PDB entry 8OE4 | electron microscopy, 3.60 A resolution | chains A and B of the 4 polymer chains in the assembly

# Chain A
Name: Interleukin-12 subunit beta
Source organism: Homo sapiens
UniProtKB: P29460 (IL12B_HUMAN); residue numbers follow UniProt; this construct covers 23-328
Chain sequence (306 residues; numbered 23 to 328; the number before each row is that of its first residue):
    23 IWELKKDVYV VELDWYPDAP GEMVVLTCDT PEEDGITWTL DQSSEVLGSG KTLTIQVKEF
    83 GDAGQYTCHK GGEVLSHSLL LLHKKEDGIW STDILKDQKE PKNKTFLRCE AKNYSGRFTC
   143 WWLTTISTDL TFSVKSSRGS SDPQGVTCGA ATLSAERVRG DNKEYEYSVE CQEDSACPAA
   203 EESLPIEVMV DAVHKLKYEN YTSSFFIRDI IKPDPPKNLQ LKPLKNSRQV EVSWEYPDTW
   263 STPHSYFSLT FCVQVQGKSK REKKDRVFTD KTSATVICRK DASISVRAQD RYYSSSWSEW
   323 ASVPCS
Disordered / not traced: 281-284
Differences from the reference sequence: conflict Asp303 (Asn in P29460)
UniProt features mapped onto this chain:
  - glycosylation: Asn135 (N-linked (GlcNAc...) asparagine), Asn222 (N-linked (GlcNAc...) asparagine), Trp319 (C-linked (Man) tryptophan)
Cystine bridges: Cys50-Cys90, Cys131-Cys142, Cys170-Cys193, Cys300-Cys327
Covalent attachments: glycan linked to Asn222

# Chain B
Name: Interleukin-23 subunit alpha
Source organism: Homo sapiens
UniProtKB: Q9NPF7 (IL23A_HUMAN); numbering as in UniProt (aligned over 20-189)
Chain sequence (186 residues; each row starts with the number of its first residue):
    20 RAVPGGSSPA WTQCQQLSQK LCTLAWSAHP LVGHMDLREE GDEETTNDVP HIQCGDGCDP
    80 QGLRDNSQFC LQRIHQGLIF YEKLLGSDIF TGEPSLLPDS PVGQLHASLL GLSQLLQPEG
   140 HHWETQQIPS LSPSQPWQRL LLRFKILRSL QAFVAVAARV FAHGAATLSP GDEVDGHHHH
   200 HHHHHH
Disordered / not traced: 20-27, 50-53, 138-150, 189-205
Differences from the reference sequence: expression tag (190-205)
Cystine bridges: Cys77-Cys89

# Interface between chain A and chain B
Cross-chain cystine bridges: Cys199(A)-Cys73(B)
Pairs across the interface - 27 pairs, chain A then chain B:
  Tyr136(A) with Arg178(B), hydrogen bond
  Cys199(A) with Cys73(B), disulfide
  Ala201(A) with Asp78(B)
  Ala202(A) with Ile71(B); Gln72(B); Cys73(B)
  Glu203(A) with His70(B), salt bridge; Ile71(B), hydrogen bond (backbone-backbone); Ser168(B); Ala171(B); Phe172(B), hydrogen bond (side chain-backbone)
  Arg230(A) with Ala171(B)
  Asp231(A) with Arg167(B), salt bridge
  Pro265(A) with Pro79(B)
  Ser267(A) with Ala181(B); His182(B)
  Tyr268(A) with Cys77(B), hydrogen bond (side chain-backbone); Pro79(B), hydrophobic; Arg178(B); His182(B)
  Asp312(A) with Arg178(B), salt bridge
  Tyr314(A) with Cys41(B), hydrophobic; Trp45(B), hydrogen bond (backbone-side chain); Ala177(B), hydrophobic; Arg178(B); Ala181(B)
  Tyr315(A) with Trp45(B), hydrophobic
Also at the interface, not in a pair above, chain A (17 interface residues in all): Ser205, Phe269, Asp292, Ser316
Also at the interface, not in a pair above, chain B (24 interface residues in all): Gln34, Gln38, Gln170, Ala174, Val175, Val179, Thr186

# In short
17 residues of chain A face 24 of chain B across their interface, with 1 disulfide bond, 5 hydrogen bonds and
3 salt bridges. Polar pairs include Glu203(A)-His70(B), Asp231(A)-Arg167(B) and Asp312(A)-Arg178(B).
Chain A is Interleukin-12 subunit beta and chain B is Interleukin-23 subunit alpha, both from Homo sapiens;
the structure, Cryo-EM structure of a pre-dimerized human IL-23 complete extracellular signaling complex, was
determined by electron microscopy (same publication as 8CR5, 8CR6, 8CR8, 8ODZ, 8OE0 and 8PB1).
